PDB entry 4S1Q | X-ray diffraction, 2.40 A resolution | chains H and L of the 3 polymer chains in the assembly

== Chain H ==
Protein: Fab of VRC01-lineage antibody, 45-VRC01.H03+06.D-001739 heavy chain
Organism: Homo sapiens
Notes: fragment: Fab of VRC01-lineage antibody, 45-VRC01.H03+06.D-001739 heavy chain; antibody fragment or engineered binder
Sequence (234 residues; each row starts with the number of its first residue; a row labelled like 76A-76G holds insertion residues (76A, then the next letters in order)):
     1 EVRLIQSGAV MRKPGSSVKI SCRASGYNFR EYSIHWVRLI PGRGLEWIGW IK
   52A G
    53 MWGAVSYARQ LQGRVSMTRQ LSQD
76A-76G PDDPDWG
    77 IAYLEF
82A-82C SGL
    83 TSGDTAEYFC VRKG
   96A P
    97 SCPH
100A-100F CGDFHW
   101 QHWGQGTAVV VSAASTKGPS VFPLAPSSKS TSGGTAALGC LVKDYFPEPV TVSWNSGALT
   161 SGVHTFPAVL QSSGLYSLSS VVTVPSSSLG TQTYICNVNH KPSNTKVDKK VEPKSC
Unresolved in the structure: 129-132, 215-216
Disulfides: Cys22-Cys92, Cys98-Cys100A, Cys140-Cys196

== Chain L ==
Protein: Fab of VRC01 light chain
Organism: Homo sapiens
Notes: fragment: Fab of VRC01 light chain; engineered mutation(s): N72T; antibody fragment or engineered binder
Sequence (210 residues; row label = number of the first residue in the row; note: 6 numbers in that range are skipped by the numbering (no residue carries them; nothing is unmodelled there)):
     1 EIVLTQSPGT LSLSPGETAI ISCRTSQYGS
    33 LAWYQQRPGQ APRLVIYSGS TRAAGIPDRF SGSRWGPDYT LTISNLESGD FGVYYCQQY
    96 EFFGQGTKVQ VDIKRTVAAP SVFIFPPSDE QLKSGTASVV CLLNNFYPRE AKVQWKVDNA
   156 LQSGNSQESV TEQDSKDSTY SLSSTLTLSK ADYEKHKVYA CEVTHQGLSS PVTKSFNRGE
   216 C
Unresolved in the structure: 216
Disulfides: Cys23-Cys88, Cys136-Cys196
Residues lining bound ligands: N-acetylglucosamine (NAG; 2-acetamido-2-deoxy-beta-D-glucopyranose): Gly29, Ser30, Tyr91

== Chain H / chain L interface ==
Pairs across the interface (62):
  Val37(H) - Phe98(L)  hydrophobic
  Leu39(H) - Gln38(L)
  Leu39(H) - Tyr87(L)
  Leu45(H) - Tyr87(L)  hydrophobic
  Leu45(H) - Phe98(L)
  Trp47(H) - Glu96(L)
  Trp47(H) - Phe98(L)
  Phe91(H) - Ala43(L)  hydrophobic
  Phe91(H) - Pro44(L)
  His100(H) - Ser50(L)
  Cys100A(H) - Tyr49(L)  hydrophobic
  Phe100D(H) - Tyr36(L)  hydrogen bond (backbone-side chain)
  Phe100D(H) - Gln89(L)  hydrogen bond (backbone-side chain)
  Phe100D(H) - Tyr91(L)
  Phe100D(H) - Glu96(L)
  His100E(H) - Ser30(L)  hydrogen bond
  His100E(H) - Ala34(L)
  His100E(H) - Tyr36(L)
  His100E(H) - Tyr49(L)
  His100E(H) - Ser50(L)
  Trp100F(H) - Tyr36(L)  hydrogen bond (backbone-side chain)
  Trp100F(H) - Leu46(L)
  Trp100F(H) - Gln89(L)
  Trp100F(H) - Phe98(L)  hydrophobic
  Gln101(H) - Leu46(L)
  Gln101(H) - Ala55(L)
  Gln101(H) - Ala56(L)
  Trp103(H) - Tyr36(L)  hydrophobic
  Trp103(H) - Pro44(L)
  Gly104(H) - Ala43(L)
  Val121(H) - Glu125(L)
  Phe122(H) - Ser123(L)
  Phe122(H) - Glu125(L)
  Phe122(H) - Gln126(L)
  Pro123(H) - Ser123(L)
  Leu124(H) - Phe120(L)  hydrophobic
  Leu124(H) - Val135(L)  hydrophobic
  Ala125(H) - Phe120(L)
  Thr135(H) - Phe118(L)
  Ala137(H) - Phe118(L)  hydrophobic
  Ala137(H) - Phe120(L)
  Leu141(H) - Gln126(L)
  Leu141(H) - Ser133(L)
  Lys143(H) - Gln126(L)
  Lys143(H) - Thr131(L)
  Lys143(H) - Ser133(L)
  His164(H) - Asn139(L)  hydrogen bond
  His164(H) - Asn140(L)
  His164(H) - Ser176(L)  hydrogen bond
  Phe166(H) - Leu137(L)  hydrophobic
  Phe166(H) - Ser164(L)
  Phe166(H) - Thr166(L)
  Phe166(H) - Ser176(L)
  Phe166(H) - Leu177(L)  hydrophobic
  Phe166(H) - Ser178(L)
  Pro167(H) - Ser164(L)  hydrogen bond (backbone-side chain)
  Pro167(H) - Val165(L)
  Val169(H) - Gln162(L)
  Leu170(H) - Gln162(L)
  Gln171(H) - Gln162(L)
  Val181(H) - Leu137(L)  hydrophobic
  Thr183(H) - Asn139(L)
Other interface residues (no listed pair), chain H (36 interface residues in all): Gly44, Glu46, Gln105, Leu138, Lys209, Lys214
Other interface residues (no listed pair), chain L (37 interface residues in all): Leu33, Thr182, Glu215

== Overview ==
36 residues of chain H face 37 of chain L across their interface; the contacts include 7 hydrogen bonds. Polar
contacts include His100E(H)-Ser30(L), Phe100D(H)-Tyr36(L) and Trp100F(H)-Tyr36(L). Ligands of chain L:
N-acetylglucosamine.
Chain H is Fab of VRC01-lineage antibody, 45-VRC01.H03+06.D-001739 heavy chain and chain L is Fab of VRC01
light chain, both from Homo sapiens; the structure, Crystal structure of a VRC01-lineage antibody,
45-VRC01.H03+06.D-001739, in complex with clade A/E HIV-1 gp120 core, was determined by X-ray diffraction,
deposited together with 4S1R, 4S1S, 4XNY, 4XNZ, 4XVS and 4XVT.
